PDB entry 8WWN | electron microscopy, 2.65 A resolution | chains A and B of the 6 polymer chains in the assembly

[Chain A]
Molecule: Guanine nucleotide-binding protein G(i) subunit alpha-1
Source organism: Homo sapiens
UniProt: P63096 (GNAI1_HUMAN); residue numbers follow UniProt; this construct covers 1-354
Sequence (354 residues; each row starts with the number of its first residue):
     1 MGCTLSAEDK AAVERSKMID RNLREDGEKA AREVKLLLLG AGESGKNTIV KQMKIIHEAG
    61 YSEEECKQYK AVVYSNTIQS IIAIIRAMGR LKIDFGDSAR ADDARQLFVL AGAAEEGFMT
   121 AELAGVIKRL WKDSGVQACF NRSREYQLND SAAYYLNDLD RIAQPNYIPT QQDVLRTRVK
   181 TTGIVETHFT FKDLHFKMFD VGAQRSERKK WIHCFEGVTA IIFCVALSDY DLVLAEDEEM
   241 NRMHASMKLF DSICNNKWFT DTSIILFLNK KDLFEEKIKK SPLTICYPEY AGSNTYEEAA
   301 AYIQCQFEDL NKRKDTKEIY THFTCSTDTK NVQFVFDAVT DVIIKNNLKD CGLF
Disordered / not traced: 1-3, 55-181
Sequence notes: conflict Asn47 (Ser in P63096), Ala203 (Gly in P63096), Ala245 (Glu in P63096), Ser326 (Ala in P63096)
Swiss-Prot annotation at these positions:
  - region: Lys35 to Lys46, Thr48 (G1 motif), Asp173 to Thr181 (G2 motif), Phe196 to Gly202, Gln204, Arg205 (G3 motif), Ile265 to Asp272 (G4 motif), Thr324, Cys325, Thr327 to Thr329 (G5 motif)
  - binding site (GTP): Glu43 to Lys46, Thr48, Ser151, Leu175 to Thr181, Asp200 to Gly202, Gln204, Asn269 to Asp272
  - binding site (Mg(2+)): Thr181
  - modified residue: Arg178 (ADP-ribosylarginine), Gln204 (Deamidated glutamine), Cys351 (ADP-ribosylcysteine)
  - lipidation: Gly2 (N-myristoyl glycine), Cys3 (S-palmitoyl cysteine)

[Chain B]
Molecule: Guanine nucleotide-binding protein G(I)/G(S)/G(T) subunit beta-1
Source organism: Homo sapiens
UniProt: P62873 (GBB1_HUMAN); numbering as in UniProt (aligned over 2-340)
Sequence (376 residues; each row starts with the number of its first residue; numbers below 1 keep their minus sign (Met-9 is residue -9)):
    -9 MHHHHHHGSS GSELDQLRQE AEQLKNQIRD ARKACADATL SQITNNIDPV GRIQMRTRRT
    51 LRGHLAKIYA MHWGTDSRLL VSASQDGKLI IWDSYTTNKV HAIPLRSSWV MTCAYAPSGN
   111 YVACGGLDNI CSIYNLKTRE GNVRVSRELA GHTGYLSCCR FLDDNQIVTS SGDTTCALWD
   171 IETGQQTTTF TGHTGDVMSL SLAPDTRLFV SGACDASAKL WDVREGMCRQ TFTGHESDIN
   231 AICFFPNGNA FATGSDDATC RLFDLRADQE LMTYSHDNII CGITSVSFSK SGRLLLAGYD
   291 DFNCNVWDAL KADRAGVLAG HDNRVSCLGV TDDGMAVATG SWDSFLKIWN GSSGGGGSGG
   351 GGSSGVSGWR LFKKIS
Disordered / not traced: -9 to 1, 344-366
Sequence notes: initiating methionine (-9); expression tag (-8 to 1, 341-366)
Swiss-Prot annotation at these positions:
  - modified residue: Ser2 (N-acetylserine), His266 (Phosphohistidine)

[Chain A / chain B interface]
Contacting residue pairs (52):
  Val13(A) with Asn88(B)
  Arg15(A) with Val90(B), hydrogen bond (side chain-backbone); His91(B), hydrogen bond
  Ser16(A) with Asn88(B); Lys89(B), hydrogen bond (side chain-backbone)
  Ile19(A) with Lys89(B); Val90(B); Ala92(B), hydrophobic
  Asp20(A) with Lys89(B), salt bridge
  Leu23(A) with Gly53(B); Leu55(B); Lys78(B); Ile80(B), hydrophobic; Lys89(B)
  Asp26(A) with Lys78(B), salt bridge
  Gly27(A) with Leu55(B)
  Thr182(A) with Asp118(B)
  Gly183(A) with Leu117(B); Asp118(B); Asn119(B)
  Ile184(A) with Trp99(B); Leu117(B), hydrogen bond (backbone-backbone)
  Phe199(A) with Trp99(B), hydrophobic
  Gln204(A) with Leu117(B), hydrogen bond (side chain-backbone); Asn119(B), hydrogen bond; Tyr145(B)
  Ser206(A) with Tyr145(B); Gly162(B), hydrogen bond (side chain-backbone); Asp186(B)
  Glu207(A) with Asp186(B), hydrogen bond (backbone-side chain); Cys204(B); Asp228(B)
  Lys209(A) with Asp228(B), salt bridge
  Lys210(A) with Met101(B); Tyr145(B); Met188(B); Cys204(B); Asp228(B), salt bridge; Asn230(B), hydrogen bond; Asp246(B), salt bridge
  Trp211(A) with Leu117(B), hydrophobic; Tyr145(B)
  His213(A) with Lys57(B), hydrogen bond (backbone-side chain); Tyr59(B), hydrogen bond
  Cys214(A) with Tyr59(B); Gln75(B), hydrogen bond; Trp99(B)
  Phe215(A) with Trp99(B), hydrophobic; Leu117(B), hydrophobic
  Glu216(A) with Lys57(B), salt bridge
  Trp258(A) with Arg314(B); Trp332(B), hydrophobic
Interface residues without a listed pair, chain A (24 interface residues in all): Ala12
Interface residues without a listed pair, chain B (32 interface residues in all): Arg52, Thr87, Ser97, Gly144, Asp163

[Overview]
24 residues of chain A and 32 residues of chain B are in contact; the contacts include 12 hydrogen bonds and 6
salt bridges. Polar pairs include Asp20(A)-Lys89(B), Asp26(A)-Lys78(B) and Lys209(A)-Asp228(B). From UniProt:
21 GTP-binding residues and Mg2+-binding residue Thr181(A) on chain A.
Chain A is Guanine nucleotide-binding protein G(i) subunit alpha-1 and chain B is Guanine nucleotide-binding
protein G(I)/G(S)/G(T) subunit beta-1, both from Homo sapiens; the structure, MCH-MCHR1-Gi complex,L1 state,
was determined by electron microscopy (same publication as 8WWK, 8WWL and 8WWM).
